4X4G - chains C and F of the 6 polymer chains in the assembly; structure by X-ray diffraction, 2.80 A resolution.

[Chain C]
Molecule: Regulatory protein
Organism: Enterobacter sp. RFL1396
UniProtKB: Q8GGH0 (Q8GGH0_9ENTR); numbering as in UniProt (aligned over 1-79)
Sequence (82 residues; numbered -2 to 79; the number before each row is that of its first residue; numbers below 1 keep their minus sign (Gly-2 is residue -2)):
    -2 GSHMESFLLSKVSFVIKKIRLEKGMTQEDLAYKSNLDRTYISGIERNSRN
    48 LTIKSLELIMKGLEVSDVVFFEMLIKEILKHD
Not modelled in the structure: -2 to 1, 79
Differences from the reference sequence: expression tag (-2 to 0)

[Chain F]
Molecule: 35-nt DNA strand
Sequence (35 nucleotides; row label = number of the first residue in the row):
     1 ATGTTGACTATAATCACACGGACTATAAGTCACAT

[Chain C / chain F interface]
Pairs across the interface (18; chain C residue first):
  Leu33(C) - DT14(F)  phosphate contact
  Asp34(C) - DT14(F)  hydrogen bond to the phosphate
  Asp34(C) - DC15(F)  base contact
  Arg35(C) - DC17(F)  base contact
  Thr36(C) - DC15(F)  base contact
  Thr36(C) - DA16(F)  base contact
  Thr36(C) - DC17(F)  base contact
  Tyr37(C) - DA12(F)  sugar contact
  Tyr37(C) - DA13(F)  hydrogen bond to the phosphate
  Tyr37(C) - DT14(F)  base contact
  Arg46(C) - DA12(F)  salt bridge to the phosphate
  Arg46(C) - DA13(F)  base contact
  Asn47(C) - DA12(F)  hydrogen bond to the phosphate
  Asn47(C) - DA13(F)  phosphate contact
  Leu48(C) - DA13(F)  phosphate contact
  Thr49(C) - DA12(F)  phosphate contact
  Thr49(C) - DA13(F)  hydrogen bond to the phosphate
  Ser52(C) - DA13(F)  hydrogen bond to the phosphate
Also at the interface, not in a pair above, chain C (11 interface residues in all): Asn32
Also at the interface, not in a pair above, chain F (7 interface residues in all): DA18

[Overview]
11 residues of chain C face 7 of chain F across their interface, with 5 hydrogen bonds and 1 salt bridge.
Polar contacts include Asp34(C)-DT14(F), Tyr37(C)-DA13(F) and Asn47(C)-DA12(F).
Here chain C is Regulatory protein (Enterobacter sp. RFL1396) and chain F is a 35-nt DNA strand. Entry 4X4G
(RADIATION DAMAGE TO THE NUCLEOPROTEIN COMPLEX C.Esp1396I: DOSE (DWD) 26.8 MGy) was determined by X-ray
diffraction (same publication as 4X4B, 4X4C, 4X4D, 4X4E, 4X4F, 4X4H and 4X4I).
